PDB entry 6H41 | X-ray diffraction, 2.75 A resolution | chains A and B

== Chain A ==
Protein: Interleukin-5 receptor subunit alpha
Source organism: Homo sapiens
UniProt: Q01344 (IL5RA_HUMAN), isoform Q01344-2; residues 7-315 here correspond to UniProt positions 27-335 (UniProt number = residue number + 20)
Sequence (309 residues; numbered 7 to 315; the number before each row is that of its first residue):
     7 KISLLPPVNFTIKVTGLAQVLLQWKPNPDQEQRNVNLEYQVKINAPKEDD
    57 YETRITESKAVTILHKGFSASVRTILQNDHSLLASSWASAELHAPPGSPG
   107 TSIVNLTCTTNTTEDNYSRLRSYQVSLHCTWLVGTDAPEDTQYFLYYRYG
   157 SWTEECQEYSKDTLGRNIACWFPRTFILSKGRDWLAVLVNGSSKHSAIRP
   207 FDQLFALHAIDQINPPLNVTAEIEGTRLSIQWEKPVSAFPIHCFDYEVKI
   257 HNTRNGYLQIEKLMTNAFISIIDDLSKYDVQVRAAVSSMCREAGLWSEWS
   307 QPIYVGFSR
Differences from the reference sequence: engineered mutation Ala66 (Cys86 in Q01344)
Disulfides: Cys114-Cys135, Cys162-Cys176, Cys249-Cys296
Swiss-Prot annotation at these positions:
  - motif: Trp302 to Ser306 (WSXWS motif)
  - glycosylation (N-linked (GlcNAc...) asparagine): Asn15, Asn111, Asn196, Asn224

== Chain B ==
Protein: Val-asp-glu-cys-trp-arg-ile-ile-ala-ser-his-thr-trp-phe-cys-ala-glu-glu
Sequence (18 residues; numbered 1 to 18; the number before each row is that of its first residue):
     1 VDECWRIIASHTWFCAEE
Disulfides: Cys4-Cys15

== How chain A and chain B interact ==
Pairs across the interface (37):
  Gln25(A) - Trp5(B)
  Ile49(A) - Ile8(B)  hydrophobic
  Lys53(A) - Ala9(B)
  Glu54(A) - His11(B)
  Asp55(A) - Arg6(B)  salt bridge
  Asp55(A) - Ile8(B)
  Asp55(A) - His11(B)  salt bridge
  Asp56(A) - Arg6(B)
  Tyr57(A) - Arg6(B)
  Tyr57(A) - Trp13(B)  hydrophobic
  Glu58(A) - Trp13(B)
  Ile61(A) - Val1(B)
  Ile61(A) - Asp2(B)
  Ile61(A) - Glu3(B)
  Glu63(A) - Val1(B)  hydrogen bond (side chain-backbone)
  Glu63(A) - Glu3(B)
  Lys65(A) - Glu3(B)
  Lys65(A) - Cys4(B)
  Lys65(A) - Trp5(B)
  Lys65(A) - Arg6(B)  hydrogen bond (backbone-backbone)
  Ala66(A) - Trp5(B)
  Ala66(A) - Arg6(B)
  Ala66(A) - Ile8(B)  hydrophobic
  Val67(A) - Trp5(B)  hydrophobic
  Val67(A) - Arg6(B)  hydrogen bond (backbone-backbone)
  Val67(A) - Ile7(B)  hydrophobic
  Val67(A) - Ile8(B)  hydrogen bond (backbone-backbone)
  Thr68(A) - Ile8(B)
  Tyr155(A) - Glu17(B)  hydrogen bond
  Leu184(A) - Glu17(B)
  Gly187(A) - Glu17(B)
  Arg188(A) - Glu17(B)  salt bridge
  Arg188(A) - Glu18(B)
  Asp189(A) - Phe14(B)
  Asp189(A) - Glu17(B)
  Trp190(A) - Ile7(B)
  Trp190(A) - Ser10(B)
Interface residues without a listed pair, chain A (22 interface residues in all): Val26, Ser64
Interface residues without a listed pair, chain B (16 interface residues in all): Ala16

== Overview ==
22 residues of chain A face 16 of chain B across their interface, with 5 hydrogen bonds and 3 salt bridges.
Among the polar pairs are Asp55(A)-Arg6(B), Asp55(A)-His11(B) and Arg188(A)-Glu17(B).
Here chain A is Interleukin-5 receptor subunit alpha (Homo sapiens) and chain B is
Val-asp-glu-cys-trp-arg-ile-ile-ala-ser-his-thr-trp-phe-cys-ala-glu-glu. Entry 6H41 (Structure of the complex
of the IL-5 inhibitory peptide AF17121 bound to the IL-5 receptor IL-5Ralpha) was determined by X-ray
diffraction.
